6NIX - chains A and C of the 3 polymer chains in the assembly; structure by X-ray diffraction, 2.10 A resolution.

# Chain A
Name: HLA class II histocompatibility antigen, DR alpha chain
From: Homo sapiens
UniProt: P01903 (DRA_HUMAN); residues 5-181 here correspond to UniProt positions 30-206 (UniProt number = residue number + 25)
Amino-acid sequence (189 residues; numbered 1 to 189; the number before each row is that of its first residue):
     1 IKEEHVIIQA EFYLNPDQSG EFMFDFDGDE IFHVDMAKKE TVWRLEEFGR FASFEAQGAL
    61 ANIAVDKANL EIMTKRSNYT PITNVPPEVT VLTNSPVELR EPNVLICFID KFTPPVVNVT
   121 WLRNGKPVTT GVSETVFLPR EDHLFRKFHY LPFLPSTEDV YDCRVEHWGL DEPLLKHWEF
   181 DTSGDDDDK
Disordered / not traced: 1-3, 182-189
Disulfide bonds: Cys107-Cys163
Covalently attached groups: N-acetylglucosamine (NAG) linked to Asn78, Asn118
Construct notes: expression tag (1-4, 182-189)
Swiss-Prot annotation at these positions:
  - region: Glu179 to Asp181 (Connecting peptide)
  - site: Gln9 (Self- and pathogen-derived peptide antigen), Gly49 (Self-peptide antigen), Phe51 (Self- and pathogen-derived peptide antigen), Ala52 (Self-peptide antigen), Ser53 (Self- and pathogen-derived peptide antigen), Glu55 (Pathogen-derived peptide antigen), Asn62 (Self- and pathogen-derived peptide antigen), Asn69 (Pathogen-derived peptide antigen), Arg76 (Self- and pathogen-derived peptide antigen)
  - glycosylation (N-linked (GlcNAc...) asparagine): Asn78, Asn118

# Chain C
Name: Type II Collagen
Amino-acid sequence (15 residues; row label = number of the first residue in the row; numbers below 1 keep their minus sign (Gly-1 is residue -1)):
    -1 GIAGFKGEQG PKGEP
Disordered / not traced: -1 to 0

# Chain A / chain C interface
Pairs across the interface (21; chain A residue first):
  Gln9(A) - Gly5(C)
  Gln9(A) - Glu6(C)  hydrogen bond (side chain-backbone)
  Phe24(A) - Lys4(C)
  Phe32(A) - Phe3(C)  hydrophobic
  Ala52(A) - Ala1(C)
  Ala52(A) - Phe3(C)  hydrophobic
  Ser53(A) - Ala1(C)  hydrogen bond (backbone-backbone)
  Ser53(A) - Gly2(C)
  Ser53(A) - Phe3(C)  hydrogen bond (backbone-backbone)
  Phe54(A) - Phe3(C)
  Phe54(A) - Gly5(C)
  Asn62(A) - Glu6(C)  hydrogen bond (side chain-backbone)
  Asn62(A) - Gln7(C)
  Val65(A) - Gly8(C)
  Val65(A) - Pro9(C)
  Asn69(A) - Pro9(C)  hydrogen bond (side chain-backbone)
  Asn69(A) - Lys10(C)
  Asn69(A) - Gly11(C)  hydrogen bond (side chain-backbone)
  Ile72(A) - Gly11(C)
  Ile72(A) - Glu12(C)
  Arg76(A) - Glu12(C)
Also at the interface, not in a pair above, chain A (16 interface residues in all): Glu11, Ile31, Trp43, Phe51, Ala68
Also at the interface, not in a pair above, chain C (13 interface residues in all): Pro13

# Summary
16 residues of chain A and 13 residues of chain C are in contact; the contacts include 6 hydrogen bonds. Among
the polar pairs are Gln9(A)-Glu6(C), Asn62(A)-Glu6(C) and Asn69(A)-Pro9(C). N-acetylglucosamine is covalently
linked to Asn78(A) and Asn118(A).
Here chain A is HLA class II histocompatibility antigen, DR alpha chain (Homo sapiens) and chain C is Type II
Collagen. Entry 6NIX (Crystal structure of Immune Receptor) was determined by X-ray diffraction.
